PDB entry 5HRS | X-ray diffraction, 1.86 A resolution | chain A

[Chain A]
Molecule: Integrase
Organism: Human immunodeficiency virus 1
Reference sequence: P04585 (POL_HV1H2); residues 50-212 here correspond to UniProt positions 1197-1359 (UniProt number = residue number + 1147)
Sequence (164 residues; each row starts with the number of its first residue):
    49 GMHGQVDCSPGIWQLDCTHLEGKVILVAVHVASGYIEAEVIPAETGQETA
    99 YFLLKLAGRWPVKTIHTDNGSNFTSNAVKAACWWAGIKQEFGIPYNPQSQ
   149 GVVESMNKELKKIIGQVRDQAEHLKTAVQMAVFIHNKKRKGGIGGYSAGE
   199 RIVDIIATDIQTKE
Disordered / not traced: 49-55, 138-148, 189-192, 210-212
Sequence notes: expression tag (49); conflict Ser123 (Gly1270 in P04585), Lys127 (Arg1274 in P04585); engineered mutation Asn124 (Ala1271 in P04585), Ala125 (Thr1272 in P04585), Lys185 (Phe1332 in P04585)
Ligand contacts: 65P ((2S)-tert-butoxy[1-(3,4-difluorobenzyl)-6-methyl-4-(5-methyl-3,4-dihydro-2H-chromen-6-yl)-1H-pyrrolo[2,3-b]pyridin-5-yl]acetic acid): Gln95, Ala98, Tyr99, Leu102, Asn124, Ala125, Ala128, Ala129, Trp132, Gln168, Ala169, Glu170, His171, Lys173, Thr174, Met178

[In short]
Ligands of chain A: compound 65P.
Chain A is Integrase (Human immunodeficiency virus 1); the structure, HIV Integrase Catalytic Domain
containing F185K + A124N + T125A mutations complexed with GSK0002, was determined by X-ray diffraction,
deposited together with 5HRN, 5HRP and 5HRR.
